PDB entry 2GWL | X-ray diffraction, 1.90 A resolution | chain A

Chain A:
Protein: 65 kDa virulence protein
From: Salmonella typhimurium
UniProt: P17450 (VRP2_SALCH); numbering as in UniProt (aligned over 392-591)
Sequence (200 residues; numbered 392 to 591; the number before each row is that of its first residue):
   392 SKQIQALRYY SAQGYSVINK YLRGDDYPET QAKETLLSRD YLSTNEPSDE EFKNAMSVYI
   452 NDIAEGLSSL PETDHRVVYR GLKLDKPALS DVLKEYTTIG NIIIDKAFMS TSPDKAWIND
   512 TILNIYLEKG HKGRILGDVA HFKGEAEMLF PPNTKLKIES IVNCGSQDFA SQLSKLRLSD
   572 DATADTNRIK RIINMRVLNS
Disulfides: Cys555 forms a disulfide with the same residue of a neighbouring copy of this chain
Ligand contacts: NADH (NAI; 1,4-dihydronicotinamide adenine dinucleotide): Asn410, Arg414, Tyr470, Arg471, Gly472, Leu473, Lys474, Lys477, Leu480, Val483, Tyr487, Asp496, Phe499, Ser501, Thr502, Ser503, Trp508, Ala537, Glu538
UniProt features mapped onto this chain:
  - active site: Arg471, Ser501, Glu538

Summary:
Ligands of chain A: NADH. UniProt lists 3 active-site residues.
Chain A is 65 kDa virulence protein (Salmonella typhimurium); the structure, Crystal structure of the
Salmonella SpvB ATR Domain in complex with NADH, was determined by X-ray diffraction (same publication as
2GWM).
